6SMZ - chains A and D of the 4 polymer chains in the assembly; structure by X-ray diffraction, 1.75 A resolution.

== Chain A (and D) ==
Name: 3-sulfolactaldehyde reductase
From: Escherichia coli (strain K12)
Notes: EC 1.1.1.373; chain D of this document is another copy of the same molecule, construct and numbering; everything in this record applies to it too
UniProt: P0A9V8 (SQUU_ECOLI); residues 1-298 here = UniProt positions 1-298
Sequence (306 residues; numbered 1 to 306; the number before each row is that of its first residue):
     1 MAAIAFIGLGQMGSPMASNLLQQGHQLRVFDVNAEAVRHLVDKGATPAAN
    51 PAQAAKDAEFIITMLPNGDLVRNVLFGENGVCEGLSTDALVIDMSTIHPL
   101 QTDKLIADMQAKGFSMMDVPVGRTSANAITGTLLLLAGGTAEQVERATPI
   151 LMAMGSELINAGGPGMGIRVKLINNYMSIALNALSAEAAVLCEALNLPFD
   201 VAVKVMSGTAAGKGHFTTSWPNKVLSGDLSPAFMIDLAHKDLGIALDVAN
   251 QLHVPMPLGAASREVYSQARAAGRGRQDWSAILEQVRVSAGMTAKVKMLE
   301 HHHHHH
Not modelled in the structure: 1, 296-306 (chain D: 1, 297-306)
Differences from the reference sequence: expression tag (299-306)
Ligand contacts:
  - NAD (nicotinamide-adenine-dinucleotide), molecule 1: I7, G8, L9, G10, Q11, M12, G13, F30, D31, V32, N33, M64, L65, P66, L70, N73, V74, S95, T96, V121, R123, T124, S125, K171
  - NAD, molecule 2: A232, F233, D241
UniProt features mapped onto this chain:
  - active site: K171
  - binding site (NAD(+)): Q11, M12, D31, L65, T96, K240
  - binding site (2,3-dihydroxypropane-1-sulfonate): R123, N174 to S178
What the authors report for this chain:
  - binding site for NAD: D31
  - specificity-determining residues: D31
  - conformationally variable residues (domain motion): S156 to M166
  - catalytic residues: K171 (proposed by the authors, not directly observed)
  - specificity-determining residues: G122 to T124 (by similarity / conservation)
  - mutagenesis - G122S, R123G, T124G: decreased catalytic activity on SLA

== Interface between chain A and chain D ==
Residue-residue contacts (30; chain A residue first):
  H239(A) - N250(D)  hydrogen bond
  D247(A) - D247(D)
  N250(A) - H239(D)  hydrogen bond
  N250(A) - R263(D)
  N250(A) - E264(D)  hydrogen bond
  N250(A) - S267(D)
  N250(A) - R270(D)  hydrogen bond (backbone-side chain)
  H253(A) - S267(D)
  H253(A) - A271(D)
  V254(A) - E264(D)
  P255(A) - E264(D)
  P255(A) - Q268(D)
  M256(A) - E264(D)  hydrogen bond (backbone-side chain)
  P257(A) - E264(D)
  A260(A) - A260(D)
  A260(A) - E264(D)
  R263(A) - N250(D)
  R263(A) - R263(D)
  E264(A) - N250(D)  hydrogen bond
  E264(A) - V254(D)
  E264(A) - P255(D)
  E264(A) - M256(D)  hydrogen bond (side chain-backbone)
  E264(A) - P257(D)
  E264(A) - A260(D)
  S267(A) - N250(D)
  S267(A) - H253(D)
  Q268(A) - P255(D)
  R270(A) - N250(D)  hydrogen bond (side chain-backbone)
  R270(A) - Q251(D)
  A271(A) - H253(D)
Interface residues without a listed pair, chain A (18 interface residues in all): L246, A249, Q251
Interface residues without a listed pair, chain D (18 interface residues in all): L246, A249

== In short ==
Chain A and chain D each contribute 18 residues to their interface, with 8 hydrogen bonds. Polar pairs include
H239(A)-N250(D), N250(A)-E264(D) and N250(A)-R270(D). Ligands of chain A: NAD. The paper reports the catalytic
residue K171(A); G122S, R123G and T124G of chain A reduce catalytic activity on SLA.
Both chains are 3-sulfolactaldehyde reductase (Escherichia coli (strain K12)). Entry 6SMZ (Crystal structure
of SLA Reductase YihU from E. Coli in complex with NADH) was determined by X-ray diffraction together with
6SM7 and 6SMY from the same study.
